7LPA - chains A and B of the 4 polymer chains in the assembly; structure by electron microscopy, 3.37 A resolution.

== Chain A (and B) ==
Protein: Transient receptor potential cation channel subfamily V member 1
Source organism: Rattus norvegicus
Notes: chain B of this document is another copy of the same molecule, construct and numbering; everything in this record applies to it too
UniProtKB: O35433 (TRPV1_RAT); residue numbers follow UniProt; this construct covers 1-838
Amino-acid sequence (868 residues; numbered 1 to 868; the number before each row is that of its first residue):
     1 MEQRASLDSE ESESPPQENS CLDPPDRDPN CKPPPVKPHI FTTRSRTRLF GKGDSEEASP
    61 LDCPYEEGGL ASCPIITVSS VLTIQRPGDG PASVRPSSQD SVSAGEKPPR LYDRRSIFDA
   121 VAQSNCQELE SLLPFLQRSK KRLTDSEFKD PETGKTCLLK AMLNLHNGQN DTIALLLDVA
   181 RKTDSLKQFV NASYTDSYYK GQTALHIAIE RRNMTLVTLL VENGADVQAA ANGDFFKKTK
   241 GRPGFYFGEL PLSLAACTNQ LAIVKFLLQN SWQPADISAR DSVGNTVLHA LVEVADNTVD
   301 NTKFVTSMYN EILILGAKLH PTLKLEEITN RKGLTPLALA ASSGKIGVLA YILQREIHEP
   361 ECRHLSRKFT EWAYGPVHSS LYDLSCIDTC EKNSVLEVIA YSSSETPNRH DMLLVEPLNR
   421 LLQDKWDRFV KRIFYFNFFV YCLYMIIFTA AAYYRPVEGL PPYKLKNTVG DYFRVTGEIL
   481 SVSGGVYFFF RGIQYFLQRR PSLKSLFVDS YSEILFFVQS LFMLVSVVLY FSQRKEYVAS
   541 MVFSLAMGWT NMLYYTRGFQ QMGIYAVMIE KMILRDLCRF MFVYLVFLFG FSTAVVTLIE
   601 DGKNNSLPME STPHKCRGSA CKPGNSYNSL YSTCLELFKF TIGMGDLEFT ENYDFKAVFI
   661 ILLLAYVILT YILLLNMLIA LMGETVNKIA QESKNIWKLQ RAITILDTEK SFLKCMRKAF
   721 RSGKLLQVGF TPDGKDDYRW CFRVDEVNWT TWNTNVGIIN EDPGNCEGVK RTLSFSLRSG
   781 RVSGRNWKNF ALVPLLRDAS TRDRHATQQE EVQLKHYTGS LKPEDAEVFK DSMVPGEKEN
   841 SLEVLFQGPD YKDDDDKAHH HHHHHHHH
Unresolved in the structure: 1-112, 140-151, 184-186, 226, 238-241, 603-624, 753-868
Disulfide bonds: Cys386-Cys390
Construct notes: expression tag (839-868)
Bound ions: Na+: Gly643 (shared with Gly643(B) of chain B; 1 residue of chain C; 1 residue of chain D)
Residues lining bound ligands:
  - ngx-4010 (4DY; (6E)-N-(4-hydroxy-3-methoxybenzyl)-8-methylnon-6-enamide), molecule 1: Tyr511, Ser512, Leu515, Phe516, Phe543, Ala546, Met547, Thr550, Asn551, Leu553, Tyr554, Arg557, Ala566, Glu570, Ile573
  - ngx-4010 (4DY), molecule 2: Phe587, Phe591, Leu662, Ala665, Leu669
  - 6OU ([(2R)-1-[2-azanylethoxy(oxidanyl)phosphoryl]oxy-3-hexadecanoyloxy-propan-2-yl] (Z)-octadec-9-enoate), molecule 1: Ile446, Thr449, Ala450, Tyr453, Tyr454, Trp549
  - 6OU, molecule 2: Cys578, Arg579, Phe582, Leu585
  - 6OU, molecule 3: Met581, Leu585, Leu588, Tyr631, Cys634, Phe638
  - 6OU, molecule 4: Ile660, Ile661, Leu664, Ala665, Ile668
  - LBN (1-palmitoyl-2-oleoyl-sn-glycero-3-phosphocholine), molecule 1: Asn437, Val440, Tyr441, Tyr444, Leu480, Ser483, Gly484, Tyr487, Phe488, Arg491, Glu513, Phe516, Tyr554, Tyr555
  - LBN, molecule 2: Ile446, Ile447, Ala450, Tyr454, Gly470, Phe473, Gly477
  - YFP (1-palmitoyl-2-oleoyl-sn-glycero-3-phosphoglycerol): Tyr435, Phe438, Gly558, Phe559, Gln560, Gln561, Met562
UniProt features mapped onto this chain:
  - region: Glu684 to Phe712 (AD), Glu767 to Thr801 (Interaction with calmodulin), Leu777 to Leu792 (Required for PIP2-mediated channel inhibition)
  - motif: Gly643 to Asp646 (Selectivity filter)
  - binding site (ATP): Arg115, Lys155, Lys160, Asn164, Tyr199 to Gln202, Glu210, Arg211
  - binding site (resiniferatoxin): Tyr511, Ser512, Thr550, Arg557
  - binding site (Na(+)): Gly643
  - binding site (Ca(2+)): Asp646
  - modified residue: Ser116 (Phosphoserine), Thr144 (Phosphothreonine), Thr370 (Phosphothreonine), Ser502 (Phosphoserine), Thr704 (Phosphothreonine), Ser774 (Phosphoserine), Ser800 (Phosphoserine), Ser820 (Phosphoserine)
  - glycosylation: Asn604 (N-linked (GlcNAc...) asparagine)
What the authors report for this chain:
  - binding site for ngx-4010: Tyr511

== Chain A / chain B interface ==
Pairs across the interface - 67 pairs, chain A then chain B:
  Phe235(A) - Tyr374(B)  hydrophobic
  Phe236(A) - Tyr374(B)
  Pro243(A) - Asp745(B)
  Phe245(A) - Pro376(B)
  Cys257(A) - Trp752(B)
  Thr258(A) - Trp752(B)
  Asn259(A) - Trp752(B)
  Val294(A) - Trp749(B)  hydrophobic
  Asp296(A) - Trp749(B)
  Asn301(A) - Trp749(B)
  Phe304(A) - Trp749(B)  hydrophobic
  Arg579(A) - Gln561(B)  hydrogen bond (side chain-backbone)
  Arg579(A) - Met562(B)
  Phe580(A) - Tyr565(B)
  Phe582(A) - Met562(B)  hydrophobic
  Val583(A) - Met562(B)  hydrophobic
  Val583(A) - Tyr565(B)  hydrophobic
  Val586(A) - Trp549(B)
  Val586(A) - Leu553(B)  hydrophobic
  Phe587(A) - Thr550(B)
  Phe587(A) - Leu553(B)  hydrophobic
  Gly590(A) - Trp549(B)
  Phe591(A) - Thr550(B)
  Thr593(A) - Thr449(B)
  Thr593(A) - Trp549(B)
  Ala594(A) - Val542(B)
  Ala594(A) - Ala546(B)  hydrophobic
  Val596(A) - Tyr453(B)  hydrophobic
  Thr597(A) - Ala452(B)
  Thr597(A) - Arg455(B)  hydrogen bond (backbone-side chain)
  Thr597(A) - Val538(B)
  Thr597(A) - Val542(B)
  Thr597(A) - Leu545(B)
  Leu598(A) - Arg455(B)  hydrogen bond (backbone-side chain)
  Glu600(A) - Arg455(B)  salt bridge
  Gly643(A) - Gly643(B)
  Gly645(A) - Ile642(B)
  Gly645(A) - Met644(B)
  Asp646(A) - Lys639(B)  salt bridge
  Leu647(A) - Phe638(B)  hydrophobic
  Phe655(A) - Lys535(B)
  Phe655(A) - Glu536(B)
  Lys656(A) - Tyr631(B)
  Val658(A) - Ala539(B)  hydrophobic
  Val658(A) - Phe543(B)  hydrophobic
  Leu662(A) - Val542(B)  hydrophobic
  Val667(A) - Ile642(B)  hydrophobic
  Ile668(A) - Leu577(B)  hydrophobic
  Tyr671(A) - Thr641(B)
  Tyr671(A) - Ile642(B)  hydrophobic
  Ile672(A) - Leu577(B)  hydrophobic
  Ile672(A) - Leu678(B)  hydrophobic
  Leu673(A) - Met572(B)  hydrophobic
  Leu673(A) - Ile573(B)  hydrophobic
  Leu673(A) - Met682(B)  hydrophobic
  Leu674(A) - Tyr565(B)
  Asn676(A) - Ile679(B)
  Asn676(A) - Met682(B)
  Met677(A) - Ile569(B)  hydrophobic
  Met677(A) - Met572(B)  hydrophobic
  Ala680(A) - Met682(B)
  Ala680(A) - Gly683(B)
  Ala680(A) - Val686(B)  hydrophobic
  Leu681(A) - Tyr565(B)  hydrophobic
  Leu681(A) - Val686(B)  hydrophobic
  Glu684(A) - Val686(B)
  Glu684(A) - Ala690(B)
Other interface residues (no listed pair), chain A (56 interface residues in all): Glu210, Phe247, Phe589, Ile599, Asn628, Phe640, Met644, Asp654, Ile660, Ile661, Leu669, Ile679
Other interface residues (no listed pair), chain B (48 interface residues in all): Trp372, Val377, Thr556, Met568, Met581, Leu635, Leu675, Asn687

== Summary ==
Chain A and chain B form an interface of 56 and 48 residues respectively; the contacts include 3 hydrogen
bonds and 2 salt bridges. Polar pairs include Glu600(A)-Arg455(B), Asp646(A)-Lys639(B) and
Arg579(A)-Gln561(B). Chain A binds compound LBN, 4 copies of compound 6OU, ngx-4010 and compound YFP. From the
paper: a binding site for ngx-4010 at Tyr511(A).
Both chains are Transient receptor potential cation channel subfamily V member 1 (Rattus norvegicus). Entry
7LPA (Cryo-EM structure of full-length TRPV1 with capsaicin at 4 degrees Celsius) was determined by electron
microscopy together with 7LP9, 7LPB, 7LPC, 7LPD and 7LPE from the same study.
